PDB entry 7QHS | electron microscopy, 3.30 A resolution | chains 3 and 7 of the 15 polymer chains in the assembly

# Chain 3
Name: DNA replication licensing factor MCM3
From: Saccharomyces cerevisiae
Notes: EC 3.6.4.12
Reference sequence: P24279 (MCM3_YEAST); numbering as in UniProt (aligned over 1-971)
Chain sequence (1006 residues; row label = number of the first residue in the row; numbers below 1 keep their minus sign (Met-34 is residue -34)):
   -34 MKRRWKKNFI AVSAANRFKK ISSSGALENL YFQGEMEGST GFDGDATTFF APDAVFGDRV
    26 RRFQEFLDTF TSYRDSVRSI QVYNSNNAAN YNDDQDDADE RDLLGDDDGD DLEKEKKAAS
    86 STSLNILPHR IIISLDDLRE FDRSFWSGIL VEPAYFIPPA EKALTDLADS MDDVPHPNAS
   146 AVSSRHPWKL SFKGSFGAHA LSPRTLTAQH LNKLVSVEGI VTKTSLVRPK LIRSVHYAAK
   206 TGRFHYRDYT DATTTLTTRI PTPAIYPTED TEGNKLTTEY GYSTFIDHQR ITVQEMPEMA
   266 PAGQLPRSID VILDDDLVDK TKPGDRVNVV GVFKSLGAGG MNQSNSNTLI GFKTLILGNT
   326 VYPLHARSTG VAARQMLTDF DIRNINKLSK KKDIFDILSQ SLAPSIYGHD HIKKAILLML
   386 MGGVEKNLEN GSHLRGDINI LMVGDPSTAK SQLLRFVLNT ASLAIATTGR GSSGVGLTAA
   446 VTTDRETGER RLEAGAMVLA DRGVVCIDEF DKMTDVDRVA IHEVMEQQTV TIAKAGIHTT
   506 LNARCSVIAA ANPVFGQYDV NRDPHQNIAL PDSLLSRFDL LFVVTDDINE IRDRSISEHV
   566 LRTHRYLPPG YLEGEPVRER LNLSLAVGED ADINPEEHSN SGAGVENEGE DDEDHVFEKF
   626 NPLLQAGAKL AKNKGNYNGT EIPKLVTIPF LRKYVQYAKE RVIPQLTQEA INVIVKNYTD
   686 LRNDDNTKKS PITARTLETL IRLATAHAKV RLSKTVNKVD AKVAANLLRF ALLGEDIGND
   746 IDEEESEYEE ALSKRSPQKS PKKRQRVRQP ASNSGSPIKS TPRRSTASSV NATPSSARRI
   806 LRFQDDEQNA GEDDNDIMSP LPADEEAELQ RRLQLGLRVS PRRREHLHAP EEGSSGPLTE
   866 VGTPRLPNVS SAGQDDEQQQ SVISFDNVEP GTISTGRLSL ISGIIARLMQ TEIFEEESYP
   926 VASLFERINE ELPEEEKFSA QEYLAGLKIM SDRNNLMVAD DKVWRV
Not modelled in the structure: -34 to 17, 60-89, 330-338, 596-647, 742-971
Differences from the reference sequence: initiating methionine (-34); expression tag (-33 to 0)
Ion coordination: Mg2+: Ser416 (together with ATP)
Small-molecule neighbours:
  - ATP (adenosine-5'-triphosphate), molecule 1: Ser370, Ile371, Tyr372, His374, Asp410, Pro411, Ser412, Thr413, Ala414, Lys415, Ser416, Gln417, Glu474, Asn517, Ile561, Val565
  - ATP, molecule 2: Ser541, Arg542, Ala699, Arg700, Glu703

# Chain 7
Name: DNA replication licensing factor MCM7
From: Saccharomyces cerevisiae
Notes: EC 3.6.4.12
Reference sequence: P38132 (MCM7_YEAST); residues 1-845 here = UniProt positions 1-845
Chain sequence (845 residues; numbered 1 to 845; the number before each row is that of its first residue):
     1 MSAALPSIQL PVDYNNLFNE ITDFLVTFKQ DTLSSDATRN ENEDENLDAE NIEQHLLEKG
    61 PKYMAMLQKV ANRELNSVII DLDDILQYQN EKFLQGTQAD DLVSAIQQNA NHFTELFCRA
   121 IDNNMPLPTK EIDYKDDVLD VILNQRRLRN ERMLSDRTNE IRSENLMDTT MDPPSSMNDA
   181 LREVVEDETE LFPPNLTRRY FLYFKPLSQN CARRYRKKAI SSKPLSVRQI KGDFLGQLIT
   241 VRGIITRVSD VKPAVEVIAY TCDQCGYEVF QEVNSRTFTP LSECTSEECS QNQTKGQLFM
   301 STRASKFSAF QECKIQELSQ QVPVGHIPRS LNIHVNGTLV RSLSPGDIVD VTGIFLPAPY
   361 TGFKALKAGL LTETYLEAQF VRQHKKKFAS FSLTSDVEER VMELITSGDV YNRLAKSIAP
   421 EIYGNLDVKK ALLLLLVGGV DKRVGDGMKI RGDINVCLMG DPGVAKSQLL KAICKISPRG
   481 VYTTGKGSSG VGLTAAVMKD PVTDEMILEG GALVLADNGI CCIDEFDKMD ESDRTAIHEV
   541 MEQQTISISK AGINTTLNAR TSILAAANPL YGRYNPRLSP LDNINLPAAL LSRFDILFLM
   601 LDIPSRDDDE KLAEHVTYVH MHNKQPDLDF TPVEPSKMRE YIAYAKTKRP VMSEAVNDYV
   661 VQAYIRLRQD SKREMDSKFS FGQATPRTLL GIIRLSQALA KLRLADMVDI DDVEEALRLV
   721 RVSKESLYQE TNKSKEDESP TTKIFTIIKK MLQETGKNTL SYENIVKTVR LRGFTMLQLS
   781 NCIQEYSYLN VWHLINEGNT LKFVDDGTMD TDQEDSLVST PKLAPQTTAS ANVSAQDSDI
   841 DLQDA
Not modelled in the structure: 1-3, 33-57, 154-190, 386-391, 730-845
Ion coordination: Zn2+: Cys262, Cys265, Cys284, Cys289
Small-molecule neighbours:
  - ADP (adenosine-5'-diphosphate): Met448, Glu542, Arg593, Pro686, Arg687, Leu690
  - ATP (adenosine-5'-triphosphate): Glu421, Ile422, Tyr423, Asn425, Pro462, Gly463, Val464, Ala465, Lys466, Ser467, Gln468, Leu612, Val616

# How chain 3 and chain 7 interact
Pairs across the interface (78):
  Tyr56(3) - Arg216(7)
  Tyr56(3) - Lys218(7)
  Ala144(3) - Gln108(7)
  Ser145(3) - Gln108(7)  hydrogen bond
  Arg193(3) - Leu371(7)
  Arg193(3) - Glu373(7)
  Pro194(3) - Leu371(7)
  Pro194(3) - Thr372(7)  hydrogen bond (backbone-backbone)
  Lys195(3) - Leu370(7)
  Lys195(3) - Leu371(7)
  Leu196(3) - Leu370(7)  hydrogen bond (backbone-backbone)
  Phe209(3) - Ser7(7)
  Phe209(3) - Ile8(7)
  Phe209(3) - Leu10(7)  hydrophobic
  Phe209(3) - Val12(7)  hydrophobic
  His210(3) - Leu5(7)  hydrogen bond (side chain-backbone)
  His210(3) - Pro6(7)  hydrogen bond (side chain-backbone)
  His210(3) - Ser7(7)  hydrogen bond
  Tyr211(3) - Pro6(7)  hydrogen bond (backbone-backbone)
  Tyr211(3) - Ser7(7)
  Tyr211(3) - Ile8(7)  hydrophobic
  Tyr214(3) - Leu370(7)  hydrophobic
  Asp216(3) - Leu370(7)
  Ala229(3) - Gly369(7)
  Pro232(3) - Leu5(7)  hydrophobic
  Thr236(3) - Ala4(7)
  Leu241(3) - Leu5(7)  hydrophobic
  Glu244(3) - Tyr14(7)  hydrogen bond
  Glu244(3) - Asn109(7)  hydrogen bond
  Glu244(3) - His112(7)  salt bridge
  Tyr245(3) - Asn109(7)  hydrogen bond (backbone-side chain)
  Tyr245(3) - Gly236(7)
  Tyr245(3) - Leu356(7)  hydrophobic
  Gly246(3) - Gln108(7)
  Gly246(3) - Leu235(7)
  Gly246(3) - Gly236(7)
  Tyr247(3) - Leu10(7)  hydrophobic
  Tyr247(3) - Val12(7)
  Tyr247(3) - Asn109(7)
  Phe250(3) - Gly232(7)
  Phe250(3) - Leu235(7)  hydrophobic
  Phe250(3) - Pro357(7)  hydrophobic
  Asp252(3) - Gly232(7)
  Asp284(3) - Arg329(7)  salt bridge
  Lys391(3) - His620(7)
  Leu393(3) - Asn623(7)
  Glu394(3) - Asn623(7)
  Asn395(3) - Lys475(7)
  Leu399(3) - His620(7)
  Thr452(3) - Tyr360(7)  hydrogen bond (backbone-side chain)
  Thr452(3) - Lys364(7)
  Leu457(3) - Ile327(7)
  Asp466(3) - Val324(7)
  Asp466(3) - Gly325(7)
  Val484(3) - Lys486(7)
  His503(3) - Gln316(7)
  Thr504(3) - Gln316(7)  hydrogen bond
  Thr505(3) - Ser319(7)
  Leu506(3) - Pro328(7)
  Asn507(3) - Ser319(7)
  Asp537(3) - Gly572(7)
  Ile676(3) - Thr617(7)
  Ile676(3) - Met621(7)  hydrophobic
  Val680(3) - Ala613(7)  hydrophobic
  Tyr683(3) - Ala613(7)  hydrophobic
  Thr684(3) - Glu610(7)
  Asp685(3) - Arg606(7)  salt bridge
  Arg687(3) - Asp602(7)  salt bridge
  Arg687(3) - Asp609(7)  salt bridge
  Asn688(3) - Pro604(7)
  Asn688(3) - Ser605(7)
  Asn688(3) - Arg606(7)  hydrogen bond (backbone-side chain)
  Asn688(3) - Asp609(7)
  Thr698(3) - Gly463(7)
  Leu702(3) - Ala613(7)
  Leu702(3) - Val616(7)  hydrophobic
  Leu702(3) - Thr617(7)
  Ile706(3) - His620(7)
Other interface residues (no listed pair), chain 3 (75 interface residues in all): Asn55, Val147, His151, Leu191, Val192, Tyr202, Arg208, Arg212, Thr215, Thr227, His253, Lys287, Asn392, Glu451, Gly453, Arg455, Glu458, Ala459, Val463, Arg467, His487, Arg509, Leu671, Gln673, Pro696, Ala699, Glu703
Other interface residues (no listed pair), chain 7 (63 interface residues in all): Pro11, Asn111, Lys217, Arg228, Lys231, Asp233, His326, Glu421, Pro462, Pro501, Glu525, Tyr571, Arg573, Leu612, Glu614

# Summary
The interface between chain 3 and chain 7 involves 75 residues on one side and 63 on the other, with 13
hydrogen bonds and 5 salt bridges. Polar pairs include Glu244(3)-His112(7), Asp284(3)-Arg329(7) and
Asp685(3)-Arg606(7). One ATP molecule is bound between chain 3 and chain 7.
Chain 3 is DNA replication licensing factor MCM3 and chain 7 is DNA replication licensing factor MCM7, both
from Saccharomyces cerevisiae; the structure, S. cerevisiae CMGE nucleating origin DNA melting, was determined
by electron microscopy together with 7Z13 from the same study.
